PDB entry 2ENB | X-ray diffraction, 2.05 A resolution | chain A

# Chain A
Molecule: Staphylococcal nuclease
From: Staphylococcus aureus
Notes: EC 3.1.31.1
UniProtKB: P00644 (NUC_STAAU); residues 7-141 here correspond to UniProt positions 89-223 (UniProt number = residue number + 82)
Amino-acid sequence (135 residues; row label = number of the first residue in the row):
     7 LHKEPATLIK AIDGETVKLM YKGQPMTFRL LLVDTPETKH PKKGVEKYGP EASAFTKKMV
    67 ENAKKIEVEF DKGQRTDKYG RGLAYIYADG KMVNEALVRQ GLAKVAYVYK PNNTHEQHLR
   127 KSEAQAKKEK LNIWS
Sequence notes: conflict Glu21 (Asp103 in P00644)
Small-molecule neighbours: thymidine-3',5'-diphosphate (THP): Glu21, Arg35, Leu36, Leu37, Asp40, His46, Asp83, Lys84, Tyr85, Arg87, Leu89, Tyr113, Tyr115

# Summary
Bound to chain A: thymidine-3',5'-diphosphate.
Chain A is Staphylococcal nuclease (Staphylococcus aureus); the structure, Crystal structures of the binary
CA2+ and pdtp complexes and the ternary complex of the asp ..., was determined by X-ray diffraction together
with 1ENA and 1ENC from the same study.
